8VQ2 - chains A and D of the 3 polymer chains in the assembly; structure by X-ray diffraction, 3.83 A resolution.

# Chain A
Protein: DNA polymerase
From: Human alphaherpesvirus 1
Notes: EC 2.7.7.7
Reference sequence: I7GY94 (I7GY94_HHV1); numbering as in UniProt (aligned over 43-1197)
Sequence (1163 residues; numbered 35 to 1197; the number before each row is that of its first residue):
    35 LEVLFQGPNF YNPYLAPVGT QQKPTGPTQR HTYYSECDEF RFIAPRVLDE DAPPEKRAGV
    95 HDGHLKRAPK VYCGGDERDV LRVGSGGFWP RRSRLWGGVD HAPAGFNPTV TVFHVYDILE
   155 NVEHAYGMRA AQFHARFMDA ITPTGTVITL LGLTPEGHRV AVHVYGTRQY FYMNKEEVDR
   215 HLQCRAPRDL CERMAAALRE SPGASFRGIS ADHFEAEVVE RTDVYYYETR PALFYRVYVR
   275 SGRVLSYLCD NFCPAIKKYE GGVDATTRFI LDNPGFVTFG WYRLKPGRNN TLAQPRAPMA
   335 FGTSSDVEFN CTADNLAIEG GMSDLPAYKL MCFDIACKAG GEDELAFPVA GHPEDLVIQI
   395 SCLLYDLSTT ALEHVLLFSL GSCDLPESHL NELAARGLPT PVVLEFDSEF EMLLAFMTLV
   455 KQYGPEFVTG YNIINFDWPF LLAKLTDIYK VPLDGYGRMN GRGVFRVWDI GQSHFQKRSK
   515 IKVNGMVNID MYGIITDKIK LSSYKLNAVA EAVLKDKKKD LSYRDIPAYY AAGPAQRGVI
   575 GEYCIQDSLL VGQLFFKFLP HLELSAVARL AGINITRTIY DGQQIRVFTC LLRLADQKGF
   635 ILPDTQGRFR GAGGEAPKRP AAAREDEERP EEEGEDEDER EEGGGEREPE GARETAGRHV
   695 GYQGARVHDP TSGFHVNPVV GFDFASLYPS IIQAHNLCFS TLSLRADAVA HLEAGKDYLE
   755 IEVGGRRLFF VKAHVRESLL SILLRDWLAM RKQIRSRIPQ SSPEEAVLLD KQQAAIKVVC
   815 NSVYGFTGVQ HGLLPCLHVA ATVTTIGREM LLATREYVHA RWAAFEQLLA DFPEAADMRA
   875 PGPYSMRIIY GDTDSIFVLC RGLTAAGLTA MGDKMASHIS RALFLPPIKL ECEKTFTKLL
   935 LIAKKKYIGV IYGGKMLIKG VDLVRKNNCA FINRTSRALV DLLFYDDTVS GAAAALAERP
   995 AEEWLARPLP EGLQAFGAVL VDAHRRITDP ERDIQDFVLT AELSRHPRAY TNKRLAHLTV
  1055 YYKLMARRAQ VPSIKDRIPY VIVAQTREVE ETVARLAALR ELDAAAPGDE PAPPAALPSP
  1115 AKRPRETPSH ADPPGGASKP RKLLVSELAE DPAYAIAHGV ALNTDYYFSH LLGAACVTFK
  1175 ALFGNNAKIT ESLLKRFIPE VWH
Disordered / not traced: 35-58, 504-510, 641-693, 1096-1137
Sequence notes: expression tag (35-42); engineered mutation Ala370 (Glu in I7GY94)
Ligand contacts: A1AC6 (2-(4-bromophenyl)-N-(3-methoxy-4-{[(4S)-2-oxo-1,3-oxazolidin-4-yl]methyl}phenyl)acetamide): Gln617, Gln618, Ser720, Leu721, Tyr722, Pro723, Asn815, Ser816, Tyr818, Gly819, Phe820, Val823, Thr887, Asp888

# Chain D
Molecule: 13-nt DNA strand
Sequence (13 nucleotides; row label = number of the first residue in the row; numbers below 1 keep their minus sign (DA-11 is residue -11)):
   -11 ATCCTTCCCC TAC

# Chain A / chain D interface
Contacting residue pairs (30):
  Lys534(A) - DT-1(D)  salt bridge to the phosphate
  Asp886(A) - DC1(D)  sugar contact
  Thr887(A) - DC1(D)  sugar contact
  Asp888(A) - DC1(D)  phosphate contact
  Tyr941(A) - DC1(D)  hydrogen bond to the phosphate
  Ile952(A) - DA0(D)  phosphate contact
  Lys953(A) - DA0(D)  phosphate contact
  Lys953(A) - DC1(D)  salt bridge to the phosphate
  Gly954(A) - DT-1(D)  phosphate contact
  Gly954(A) - DA0(D)  hydrogen bond to the phosphate
  Val958(A) - DT-1(D)  phosphate contact
  Arg959(A) - DC-3(D)  hydrogen bond to the base
  Arg959(A) - DC-2(D)  hydrogen bond to the sugar
  Arg959(A) - DT-1(D)  phosphate contact
  Lys960(A) - DT-1(D)  hydrogen bond to the phosphate
  Asn961(A) - DC-2(D)  phosphate contact
  Thr1034(A) - DC-2(D)  phosphate contact
  Ala1035(A) - DC-2(D)  phosphate contact
  Glu1036(A) - DC-3(D)  phosphate contact
  Glu1036(A) - DC-2(D)  hydrogen bond to the phosphate
  Ser1038(A) - DC-3(D)  phosphate contact
  Arg1039(A) - DC-4(D)  salt bridge to the phosphate
  Arg1039(A) - DC-3(D)  salt bridge to the phosphate
  Tyr1044(A) - DC-4(D)  phosphate contact
  Tyr1044(A) - DC-3(D)  hydrogen bond to the phosphate
  Thr1045(A) - DC-5(D)  hydrogen bond to the phosphate
  Thr1045(A) - DC-4(D)  hydrogen bond to the phosphate
  Asn1046(A) - DC-5(D)  sugar contact
  His1051(A) - DC-3(D)  salt bridge to the phosphate
  Arg1071(A) - DC-2(D)  salt bridge to the phosphate
Also at the interface, not in a pair above, chain A (23 interface residues in all): Lys939

# Overview
23 residues of chain A face 7 of chain D across their interface, with 9 hydrogen bonds and 6 salt bridges.
Among the polar pairs are Arg959(A)-DC-3(D), Arg959(A)-DC-2(D) and Tyr941(A)-DC1(D). Bound to chain A:
compound A1AC6.
Here chain A is DNA polymerase (Human alphaherpesvirus 1) and chain D is a 13-nt DNA strand. Entry 8VQ2 (HSV1
polymerase ternary complex with dsDNA and compound 44) was determined by X-ray diffraction.
